PDB entry 6V47 | X-ray diffraction, 2.80 A resolution | chains A and D of the 6 polymer chains in the assembly

[Chain A]
Protein: Hemagglutinin HA1 chain
From: Influenza A virus (A/duck/Memphis/546/1974(H11N9))
UniProt: Q0A426 (Q0A426_9INFA); residues 1-326 here correspond to UniProt positions 17-342 (UniProt number = residue number + 16)
Sequence (326 residues; numbered 1 to 326; the number before each row is that of its first residue):
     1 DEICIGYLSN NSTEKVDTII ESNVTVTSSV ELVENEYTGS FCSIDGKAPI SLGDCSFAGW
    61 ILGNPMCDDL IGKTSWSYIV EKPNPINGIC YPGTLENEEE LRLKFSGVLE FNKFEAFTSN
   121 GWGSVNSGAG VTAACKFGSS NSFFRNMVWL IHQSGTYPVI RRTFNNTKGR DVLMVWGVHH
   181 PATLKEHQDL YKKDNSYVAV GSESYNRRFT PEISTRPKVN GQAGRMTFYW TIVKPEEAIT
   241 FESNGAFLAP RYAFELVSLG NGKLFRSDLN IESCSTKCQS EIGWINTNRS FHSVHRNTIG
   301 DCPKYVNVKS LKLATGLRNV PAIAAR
Disordered / not traced: 322-326
Disulfide bonds: Cys-42/Cys-274, Cys-55/Cys-67, Cys-90/Cys-135, Cys-278/Cys-302
Glycans and other covalent adducts: N-acetylglucosamine (NAG) linked to Asn-23
Reported in the primary citation:
  - post-translational modification sites: Asn-23

[Chain D]
Protein: Hemagglutinin HA2 chain
From: Influenza A virus (A/duck/Memphis/546/1974(H11N9))
UniProt: A2V851 (A2V851_9INFA); residues 1-174 here correspond to UniProt positions 343-516 (UniProt number = residue number + 342)
Sequence (181 residues; numbered 1 to 181; the number before each row is that of its first residue):
     1 GLFGAIAGFI EGGWPGLING WYGFQHRNEE GTGIAADKES TQTAIDQITS KVNNIVDRMN
    61 TNFESVQHEF SEIEERINQL SKHVDDSVID IWSYNAQLLV LLENEKTLDL HDSNVRNLHE
   121 KVRRMLKDNA KDEGNGCFTF YHKCDNECIE KVRNGTYDHK EFEEESRLNR QEIESGRLVP
   181 R
Disordered / not traced: 1-6, 174-181
Sequence notes: expression tag (175-181)
Disulfide bonds: Cys-144/Cys-148

[Interface between chain A and chain D]
Pairs across the interface - 10 pairs, chain A then chain D:
  Thr-18(A) with Asn-54(D)
  Ile-19(A) with Ser-50(D); Lys-51(D), hydrogen bond (backbone-backbone); Asn-54(D), hydrogen bond (backbone-side chain); Glu-103(D); Lys-106(D)
  Ile-20(A) with Gln-47(D); Ser-50(D)
  Glu-21(A) with Gln-47(D); Ser-50(D)
Interface residues without a listed pair, chain A (5 interface residues in all): Ser-22
Interface residues without a listed pair, chain D (8 interface residues in all): Asp-46, Arg-58

[In short]
5 residues of chain A and 8 residues of chain D are in contact; the contacts include 2 hydrogen bonds. Among
the polar pairs are Ile-19(A)/Asn-54(D) and Ile-19(A)/Lys-51(D). From the paper: a modification site at
Asn-23(A).
Chain A is Hemagglutinin HA1 chain and chain D is Hemagglutinin HA2 chain, both from Influenza A virus
(A/duck/Memphis/546/1974(H11N9)); the structure, The crystal structure of hemagglutinin from
A/duck/Memphis/546/1974 (H11N9), was determined by X-ray diffraction (same publication as 6V44, 6V46, 6V48 and
6V49).
